9DMF - chains H and L; structure by X-ray diffraction, 1.48 A resolution.

== Chain H ==
Name: LJF-0085 Fab heavy chain
Organism: Macaca mulatta
Notes: antibody fragment or engineered binder
Amino-acid sequence (227 residues; numbered 1 to 217 plus 10 insertion-coded residues; the number before each row is that of its first residue; a row labelled like 82A-82B holds insertion residues (82A, then the next letters in order)):
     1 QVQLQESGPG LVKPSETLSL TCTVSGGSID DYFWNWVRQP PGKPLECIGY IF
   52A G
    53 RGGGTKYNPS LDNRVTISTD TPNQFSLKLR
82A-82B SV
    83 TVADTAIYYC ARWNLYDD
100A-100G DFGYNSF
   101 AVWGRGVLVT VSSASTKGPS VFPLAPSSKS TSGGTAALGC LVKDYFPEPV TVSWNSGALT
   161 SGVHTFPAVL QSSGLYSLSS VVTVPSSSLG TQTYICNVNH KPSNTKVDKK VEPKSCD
Unresolved in the structure: 129-132
Disulfides: Cys22-Cys92, Cys140-Cys196

== Chain L ==
Name: LJF-0085 Fab light chain
Organism: Macaca mulatta
Notes: antibody fragment or engineered binder
Amino-acid sequence (214 residues; each row starts with the number of its first residue):
     1 DIQMTQSPSS LSASVGDTVT ITCQARHAVG KNLNWYQQKP GRGPQLLIYM ASSRHSGVPS
    61 RFRGSGSGRE FTLTINNLQP EDFATYSCQQ GYTYPWTFGQ GTKVEMKGAV AAPSVFIFPP
   121 SDEQLKSGTA SVVCLLNNFY PREAKVQWKV DNALQSGNSQ ESVTEQDSKD STYSLSSTLT
   181 LSKADYEKHK VYACEVTHQG LRSPVTKSFN RGEC
Disulfides: Cys23-Cys88, Cys134-Cys194

== How chain H and chain L interact ==
Disulfides between the chains: Cys216(H)-Cys214(L)
Residue-residue contacts - 84 pairs, chain H then chain L:
  Phe33(H) - Trp96(L)  hydrophobic
  Asn35(H) - Trp96(L)
  Gln39(H) - Gln38(L)  hydrogen bond
  Pro44(H) - Gly99(L)
  Leu45(H) - Gln38(L)
  Leu45(H) - Pro44(L)  hydrophobic
  Leu45(H) - Phe98(L)
  Cys47(H) - Tyr94(L)
  Cys47(H) - Trp96(L)  hydrogen bond (side chain-backbone)
  Ile48(H) - Tyr94(L)
  Gly49(H) - Tyr94(L)  hydrogen bond (backbone-side chain)
  Tyr50(H) - Tyr94(L)  hydrophobic
  Tyr50(H) - Trp96(L)  hydrophobic
  Lys58(H) - Tyr94(L)
  Tyr59(H) - Tyr94(L)
  Asn60(H) - Tyr94(L)
  Asn60(H) - Pro95(L)
  Tyr91(H) - Gly43(L)
  Tyr91(H) - Pro44(L)
  Trp95(H) - Asn34(L)
  Trp95(H) - Gln89(L)
  Trp95(H) - Gly91(L)
  Trp95(H) - Trp96(L)  hydrophobic
  Phe100B(H) - Tyr49(L)
  Phe100B(H) - Arg54(L)
  Phe100B(H) - His55(L)
  Phe100B(H) - Ser56(L)
  Gly100C(H) - Leu46(L)
  Gly100C(H) - Tyr49(L)
  Tyr100D(H) - Tyr49(L)
  Tyr100D(H) - Met50(L)
  Asn100E(H) - Asn32(L)
  Asn100E(H) - Asn34(L)  hydrogen bond (backbone-side chain)
  Asn100E(H) - Met50(L)  hydrogen bond
  Ser100F(H) - Asn34(L)
  Ser100F(H) - Tyr36(L)
  Ser100F(H) - Leu46(L)
  Phe100G(H) - Tyr36(L)  hydrogen bond (backbone-side chain)
  Phe100G(H) - Leu46(L)
  Phe100G(H) - Gln89(L)
  Phe100G(H) - Trp96(L)  hydrophobic
  Phe100G(H) - Phe98(L)  hydrophobic
  Trp103(H) - Tyr36(L)
  Trp103(H) - Pro44(L)
  Phe122(H) - Ser121(L)
  Phe122(H) - Glu123(L)
  Phe122(H) - Gln124(L)
  Pro123(H) - Ser121(L)
  Pro123(H) - Glu123(L)
  Leu124(H) - Phe118(L)  hydrophobic
  Leu124(H) - Val133(L)  hydrophobic
  Ala125(H) - Phe118(L)
  Ala125(H) - Pro119(L)
  Pro126(H) - Ile117(L)
  Pro126(H) - Phe118(L)
  Ser127(H) - Glu213(L)  hydrogen bond
  Ser127(H) - Cys214(L)  hydrogen bond (side chain-backbone)
  Ser128(H) - Cys214(L)
  Ala137(H) - Phe116(L)  hydrophobic
  Ala137(H) - Phe118(L)
  Leu141(H) - Ser131(L)
  Lys143(H) - Gln124(L)
  Lys143(H) - Ser131(L)
  His164(H) - Asn137(L)
  His164(H) - Asn138(L)  hydrogen bond
  His164(H) - Ser174(L)  hydrogen bond
  Thr165(H) - Thr164(L)
  Phe166(H) - Leu135(L)  hydrophobic
  Phe166(H) - Ser162(L)
  Phe166(H) - Thr164(L)
  Phe166(H) - Ser174(L)
  Phe166(H) - Leu175(L)
  Phe166(H) - Ser176(L)
  Pro167(H) - Ser162(L)  hydrogen bond (backbone-side chain)
  Pro167(H) - Val163(L)
  Val169(H) - Gln160(L)
  Val169(H) - Glu161(L)
  Leu170(H) - Gln160(L)  hydrogen bond (backbone-side chain)
  Gln171(H) - Gln160(L)
  Ser179(H) - Ser176(L)  hydrogen bond
  Val181(H) - Leu135(L)  hydrophobic
  Thr183(H) - Asn137(L)
  Ser215(H) - Cys214(L)
  Cys216(H) - Cys214(L)  disulfide
Interface residues without a listed pair, chain H (53 interface residues in all): Val37, Glu46, Asp100A, Ala101, Arg105, Thr135, Ala136, Leu138, Lys209, Lys214
Interface residues without a listed pair, chain L (45 interface residues in all): Gln45, Ser87, Gln100, Thr129

== Overview ==
53 residues of chain H face 45 of chain L across their interface, with 1 disulfide bond and 13 hydrogen bonds.
Among the polar pairs are Gln39(H)-Gln38(L), Cys47(H)-Trp96(L) and Gly49(H)-Tyr94(L).
Here chain H is LJF-0085 Fab heavy chain and chain L is LJF-0085 Fab light chain, both from Macaca mulatta.
Entry 9DMF (Crystal structure of LJF-0085 Fab, a non-human primate antibody targets HIV-1 envelope protein)
was determined by X-ray diffraction (same publication as 9CU5, 9CU6 and 9CV7).
